Entry 4V58 (X-ray diffraction, 3.10 A resolution); this record covers chains G and I of the 12 polymer chains in the assembly.

Chain G (and I):
Molecule: Fatty acid synthase beta subunits
Source organism: Thermomyces lanuginosus
Notes: chain I of this document is another copy of the same molecule, construct and numbering; everything in this record applies to it too
Amino-acid sequence (2060 residues; numbered 19 to 2078; the number before each row is that of its first residue):
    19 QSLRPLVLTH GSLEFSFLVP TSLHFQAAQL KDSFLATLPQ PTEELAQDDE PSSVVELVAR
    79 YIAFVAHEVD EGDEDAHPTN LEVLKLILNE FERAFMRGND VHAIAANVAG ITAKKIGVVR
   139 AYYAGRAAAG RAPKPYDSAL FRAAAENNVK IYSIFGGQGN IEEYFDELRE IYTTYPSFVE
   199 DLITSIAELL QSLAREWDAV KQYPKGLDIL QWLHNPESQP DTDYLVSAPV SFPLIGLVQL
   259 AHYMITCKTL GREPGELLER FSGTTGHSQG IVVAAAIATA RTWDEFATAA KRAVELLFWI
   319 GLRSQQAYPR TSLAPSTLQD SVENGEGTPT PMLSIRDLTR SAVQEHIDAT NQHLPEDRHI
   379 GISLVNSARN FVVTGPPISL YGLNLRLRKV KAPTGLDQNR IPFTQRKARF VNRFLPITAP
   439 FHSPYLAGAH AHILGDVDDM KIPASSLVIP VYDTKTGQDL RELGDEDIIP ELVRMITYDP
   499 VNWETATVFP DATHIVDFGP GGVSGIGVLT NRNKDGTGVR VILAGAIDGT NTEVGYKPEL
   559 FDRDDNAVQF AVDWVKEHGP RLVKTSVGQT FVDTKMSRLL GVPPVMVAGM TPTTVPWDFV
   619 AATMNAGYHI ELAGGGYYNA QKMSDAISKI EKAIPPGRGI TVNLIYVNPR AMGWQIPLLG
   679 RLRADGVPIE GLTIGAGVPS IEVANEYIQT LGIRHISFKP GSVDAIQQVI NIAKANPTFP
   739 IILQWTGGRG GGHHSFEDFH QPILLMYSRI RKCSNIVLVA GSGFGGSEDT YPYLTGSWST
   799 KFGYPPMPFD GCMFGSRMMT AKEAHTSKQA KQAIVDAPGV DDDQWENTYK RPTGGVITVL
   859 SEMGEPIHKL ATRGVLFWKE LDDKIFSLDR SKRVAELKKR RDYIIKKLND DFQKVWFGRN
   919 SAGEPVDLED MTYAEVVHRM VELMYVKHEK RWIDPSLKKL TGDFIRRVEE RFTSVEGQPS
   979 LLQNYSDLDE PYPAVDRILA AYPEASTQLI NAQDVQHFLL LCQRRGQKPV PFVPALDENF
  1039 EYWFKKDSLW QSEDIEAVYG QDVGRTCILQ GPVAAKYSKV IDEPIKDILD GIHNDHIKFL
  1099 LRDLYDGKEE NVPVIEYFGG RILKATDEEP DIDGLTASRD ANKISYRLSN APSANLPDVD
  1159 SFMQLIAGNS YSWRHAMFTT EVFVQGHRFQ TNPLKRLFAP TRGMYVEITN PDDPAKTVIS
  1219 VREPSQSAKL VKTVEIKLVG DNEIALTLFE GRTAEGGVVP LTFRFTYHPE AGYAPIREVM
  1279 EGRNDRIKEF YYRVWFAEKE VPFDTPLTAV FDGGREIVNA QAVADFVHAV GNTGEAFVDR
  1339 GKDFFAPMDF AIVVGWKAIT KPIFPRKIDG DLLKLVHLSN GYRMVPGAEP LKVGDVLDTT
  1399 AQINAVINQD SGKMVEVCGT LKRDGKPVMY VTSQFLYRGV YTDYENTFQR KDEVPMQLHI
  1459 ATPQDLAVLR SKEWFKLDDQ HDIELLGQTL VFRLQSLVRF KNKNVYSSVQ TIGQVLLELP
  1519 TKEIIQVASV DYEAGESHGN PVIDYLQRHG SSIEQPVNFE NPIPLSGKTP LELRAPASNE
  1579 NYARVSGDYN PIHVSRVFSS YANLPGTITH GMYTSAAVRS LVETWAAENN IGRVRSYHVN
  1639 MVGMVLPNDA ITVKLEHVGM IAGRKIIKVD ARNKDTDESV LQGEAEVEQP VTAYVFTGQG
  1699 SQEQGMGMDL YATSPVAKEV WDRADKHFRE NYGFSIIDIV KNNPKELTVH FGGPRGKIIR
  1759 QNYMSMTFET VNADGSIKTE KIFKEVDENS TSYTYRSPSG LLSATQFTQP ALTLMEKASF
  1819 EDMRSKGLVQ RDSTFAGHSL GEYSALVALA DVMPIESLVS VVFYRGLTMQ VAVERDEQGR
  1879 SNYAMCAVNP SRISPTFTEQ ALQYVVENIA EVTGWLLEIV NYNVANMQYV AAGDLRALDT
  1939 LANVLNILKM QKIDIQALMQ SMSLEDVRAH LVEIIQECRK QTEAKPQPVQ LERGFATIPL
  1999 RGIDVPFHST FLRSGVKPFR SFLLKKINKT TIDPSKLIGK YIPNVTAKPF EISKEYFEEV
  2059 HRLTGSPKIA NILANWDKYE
Ligand contacts: FMN (flavin mononucleotide): Ala-606, Gly-607, Met-608, Thr-609, Pro-610, Asn-661, Ile-663, Gly-693, Ala-694, Lys-717, Thr-744, Arg-747, Gly-748, Gly-749, Ser-780, Gly-781, Phe-782, Met-811, Phe-812, Gly-813, Ser-814, Met-817, Leu-1067, Gln-1068, Gly-1069, Ala-1072

How chain G and chain I interact:
Pairs across the interface (26; chain G residue first):
  Leu-21(G) with Asp-93(I)
  Arg-22(G) with Ser-40(I), hydrogen bond (side chain-backbone)
  Pro-23(G) with Gln-44(I)
  Leu-36(G) with Asp-93(I)
  His-42(G) with Phe-43(I)
  Asp-1323(G) with Lys-219(I), salt bridge
  Thr-1331(G) with Arg-328(I); Thr-329(I); Ser-330(I), hydrogen bond (backbone-backbone)
  Glu-1333(G) with Tyr-326(I); Thr-329(I), hydrogen bond; Ile-396(I)
  Arg-1338(G) with Tyr-326(I); Pro-327(I), hydrogen bond (side chain-backbone); Thr-329(I), hydrogen bond
  Gly-1339(G) with Arg-376(I)
  Lys-1340(G) with Pro-373(I); Arg-376(I)
  Thr-1622(G) with Ser-330(I); Leu-331(I); Pro-333(I)
  Trp-1623(G) with Pro-333(I), hydrophobic
  Glu-1626(G) with Ser-334(I)
  Asn-1627(G) with Ser-330(I); Leu-331(I); Ala-332(I)
Interface residues without a listed pair, chain G (17 interface residues in all): Val-25, Gly-1332
Interface residues without a listed pair, chain I (20 interface residues in all): Thr-39, Gln-47, Ala-94

Summary:
The interface between chain G and chain I involves 17 residues on one side and 20 on the other, with 5
hydrogen bonds and 1 salt bridge. Polar contacts include Asp-1323(G)/Lys-219(I), Arg-22(G)/Ser-40(I) and
Glu-1333(G)/Thr-329(I). Bound to chain G: flavin mononucleotide.
Both chains are Fatty acid synthase beta subunits (Thermomyces lanuginosus). Entry 4V58 (Crystal structure of
fatty acid synthase from thermomyces lanuginosus at 3.1 angstrom resolution) was determined by X-ray
diffraction.
